Entry 6TFJ (electron microscopy, 2.90 A resolution); this record covers chains A and C of the 4 polymer chains in the assembly.

# Chain A (and C)
Molecule: Vegetative insecticidal protein
Source organism: Bacillus thuringiensis
Notes: chain C of this document is another copy of the same molecule, construct and numbering; everything in this record applies to it too
UniProt: Q58XI2 (Q58XI2_BACTU); residues 1-789 here = UniProt positions 1-789
Sequence (789 residues; each row starts with the number of its first residue):
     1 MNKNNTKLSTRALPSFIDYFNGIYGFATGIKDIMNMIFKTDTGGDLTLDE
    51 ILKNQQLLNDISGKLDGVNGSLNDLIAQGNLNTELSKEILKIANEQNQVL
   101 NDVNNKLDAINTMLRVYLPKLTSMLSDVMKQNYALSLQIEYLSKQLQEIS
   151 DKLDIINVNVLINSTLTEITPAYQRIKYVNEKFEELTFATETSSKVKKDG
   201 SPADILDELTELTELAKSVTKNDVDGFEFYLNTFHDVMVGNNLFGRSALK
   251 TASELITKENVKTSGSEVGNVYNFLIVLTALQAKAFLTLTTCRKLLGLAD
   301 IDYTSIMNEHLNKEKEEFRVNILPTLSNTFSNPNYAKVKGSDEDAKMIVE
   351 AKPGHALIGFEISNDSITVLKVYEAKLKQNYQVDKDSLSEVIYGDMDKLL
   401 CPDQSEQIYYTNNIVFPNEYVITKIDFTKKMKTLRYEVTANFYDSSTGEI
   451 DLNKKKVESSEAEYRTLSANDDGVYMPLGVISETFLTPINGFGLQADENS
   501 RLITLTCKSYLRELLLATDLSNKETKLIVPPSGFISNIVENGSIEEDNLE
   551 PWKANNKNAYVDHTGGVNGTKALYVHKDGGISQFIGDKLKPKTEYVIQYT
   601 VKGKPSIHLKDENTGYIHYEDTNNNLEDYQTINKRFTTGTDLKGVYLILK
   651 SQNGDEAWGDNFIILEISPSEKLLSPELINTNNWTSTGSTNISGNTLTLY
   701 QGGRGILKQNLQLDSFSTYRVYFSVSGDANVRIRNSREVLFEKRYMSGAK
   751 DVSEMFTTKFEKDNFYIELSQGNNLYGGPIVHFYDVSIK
Not modelled in the structure: 1-13, 192-203
Reported in the primary citation:
  - conformationally variable residues (order/disorder transition): T190 to P202
  - self-association interface (contacts with another copy of this molecule): N163, K221 to G226, F229, V239 to S247
  - contacts within the chain: E168-N242

# How chain A and chain C interact
Contacting residue pairs (10; chain A residue first):
  V158(A) - V160(C)
  N159(A) - V160(C)
  V160(A) - V158(C)
  V160(A) - N159(C)
  V160(A) - V160(C)
  V160(A) - N163(C)
  N163(A) - V160(C)
  N163(A) - N163(C)  hydrogen bond
  S164(A) - N163(C)
  T167(A) - T167(C)
Interface residues without a listed pair, chain C (6 interface residues in all): S164

# Overview
The chain A/chain C interface involves 6 residues from each chain; the contacts include 1 hydrogen bond. The
hydrogen-bonded pair is N163(A)-N163(C). From the paper: conformational variability at T190(A); a
self-association interface involving N163(A), K221(A) and F229(A) among others.
Both chains are Vegetative insecticidal protein (Bacillus thuringiensis). Entry 6TFJ (Vip3Aa protoxin
structure) was determined by electron microscopy together with 6TFK from the same study.
